PDB entry 8UTP | electron microscopy, 3.20 A resolution | chains K and N of the 7 polymer chains in the assembly

Chain K (and N):
Protein: Kinesin-like protein KIF1A
From: Homo sapiens
Notes: chain N of this document is another copy of the same molecule, construct and numbering; everything in this record applies to it too
UniProt: Q12756 (KIF1A_HUMAN); residue numbers follow UniProt; this construct covers 1-393
Chain sequence (438 residues; numbered 1 to 438; the number before each row is that of its first residue):
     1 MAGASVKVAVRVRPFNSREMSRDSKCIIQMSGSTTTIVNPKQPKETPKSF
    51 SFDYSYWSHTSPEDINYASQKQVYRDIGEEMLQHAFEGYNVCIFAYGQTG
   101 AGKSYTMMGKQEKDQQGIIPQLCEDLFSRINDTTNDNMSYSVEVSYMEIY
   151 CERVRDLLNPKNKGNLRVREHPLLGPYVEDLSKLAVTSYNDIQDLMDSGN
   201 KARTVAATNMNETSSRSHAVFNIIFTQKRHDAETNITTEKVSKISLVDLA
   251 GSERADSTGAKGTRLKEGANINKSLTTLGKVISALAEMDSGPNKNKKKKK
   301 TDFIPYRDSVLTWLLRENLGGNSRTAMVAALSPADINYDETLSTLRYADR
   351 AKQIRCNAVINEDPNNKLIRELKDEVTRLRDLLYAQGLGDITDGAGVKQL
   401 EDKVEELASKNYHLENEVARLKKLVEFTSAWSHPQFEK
Unresolved in the structure: 1-3, 390-438 (chain N: 390-438)
Construct notes: linker (394-425); expression tag (426-438)
Bound ions: Mg2+: S104, S215 (together with AMP-PNP)
Ligand contacts: AMP-PNP (ANP; phosphoaminophosphonic acid-adenylate ester): R11, R13, P14, S58, Q98, T99, G100, A101, G102, K103, S104, Y105, K110, N211, S214, S215, A250, G251

Interface between chain K and chain N:
Residue-residue contacts (27):
  N365(K) with N365(N)
  L368(K) with I369(N), hydrophobic
  I369(K) with I369(N), hydrophobic; L372(N)
  L372(K) with L372(N), hydrophobic; K373(N); V376(N)
  K373(K) with L372(N)
  E375(K) with V376(N); R380(N), salt bridge
  V376(K) with E375(N); V376(N), hydrophobic; L379(N)
  L379(K) with V376(N); L379(N), hydrophobic; R380(N); L383(N), hydrophobic
  R380(K) with E375(N), salt bridge; L379(N)
  L382(K) with L383(N), hydrophobic
  L383(K) with L379(N), hydrophobic; L382(N), hydrophobic; L383(N), hydrophobic
  Q386(K) with L388(N)
  L388(K) with L382(N); Q386(N); L388(N), hydrophobic

In short:
Chain K and chain N form an interface of 13 and 12 residues respectively, with 2 salt bridges. The
salt-bridged pair is E375(K)-R380(N). Chain K binds AMP-PNP. The Mg2+ site is built by S104(K) and S215(K).
Both chains are Kinesin-like protein KIF1A (Homo sapiens). Entry 8UTP (KIF1A[1-393] - AMP-PNP two-heads-bound
state in complex with a microtubule - class T3L1) was determined by electron microscopy (same publication as
8UTN, 8UTO, 8UTQ, 8UTR, 8UTS, 8UTT and 4 further entries).
